4YVS - chains A and M of the 15 polymer chains in the assembly; structure by X-ray diffraction, 3.65 A resolution.

# Chain A (and M)
Name: Capsid protein VP1
Source organism: Enterovirus A71
Notes: chain M of this document is another copy of the same molecule, construct and numbering; everything in this record applies to it too
UniProt: F6KTB0 (F6KTB0_9ENTO); residues 1-297 here correspond to UniProt positions 566-862 (UniProt number = residue number + 565)
Chain sequence (297 residues; row label = number of the first residue in the row):
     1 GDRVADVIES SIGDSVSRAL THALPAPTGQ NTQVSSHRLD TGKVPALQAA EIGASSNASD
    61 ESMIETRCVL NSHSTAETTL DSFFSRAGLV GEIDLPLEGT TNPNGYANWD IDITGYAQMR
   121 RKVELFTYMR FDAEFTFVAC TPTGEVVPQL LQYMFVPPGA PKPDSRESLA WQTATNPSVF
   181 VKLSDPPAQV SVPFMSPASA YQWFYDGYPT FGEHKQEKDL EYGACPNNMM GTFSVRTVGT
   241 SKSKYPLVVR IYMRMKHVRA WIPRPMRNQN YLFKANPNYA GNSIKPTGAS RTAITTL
Disordered / not traced: 1-71

# How chain A and chain M interact
Contacting residue pairs (33):
  R86(A) - A174(M)
  A87(A) - A174(M)
  L89(A) - Q172(M)
  Y116(A) - Q172(M)
  Y116(A) - A174(M)  hydrogen bond (side chain-backbone)
  Q118(A) - T173(M)
  V138(A) - L150(M)  hydrophobic
  A139(A) - L150(M)
  C140(A) - L150(M)  hydrophobic
  C140(A) - V238(M)  hydrophobic
  P142(A) - V238(M)
  P142(A) - G239(M)
  P142(A) - T240(M)  hydrogen bond (backbone-backbone)
  P142(A) - S241(M)  hydrogen bond (backbone-side chain)
  T143(A) - Q149(M)  hydrogen bond (backbone-side chain)
  T143(A) - T237(M)
  T143(A) - V238(M)
  T143(A) - S241(M)  hydrogen bond (backbone-side chain)
  T143(A) - K242(M)
  T143(A) - S243(M)
  G144(A) - P148(M)
  G144(A) - Q149(M)
  G144(A) - L150(M)  hydrogen bond (backbone-backbone)
  G144(A) - V238(M)
  E145(A) - P148(M)
  E145(A) - K244(M)  salt bridge
  E145(A) - Y245(M)  hydrogen bond
  V146(A) - P148(M)  hydrogen bond (backbone-backbone)
  V146(A) - K182(M)
  S184(A) - K182(M)
  P186(A) - K182(M)
  R250(A) - G239(M)
  Y252(A) - F180(M)
Other interface residues (no listed pair), chain A (21 interface residues in all): G88, T141, L183, D185
Other interface residues (no listed pair), chain M (18 interface residues in all): T175

# Overview
Chain A and chain M form an interface of 21 and 18 residues respectively; the contacts include 8 hydrogen
bonds and 1 salt bridge. Among the polar pairs are E145(A)-K244(M), Y116(A)-A174(M) and P142(A)-S241(M).
Chain A and chain M are both Capsid protein VP1 (Enterovirus A71); the structure, crystal structure of the
virus-like particle of a c4 strain EV71, was determined by X-ray diffraction, deposited together with 4YVW.
